1GLP - chains A and B; structure by X-ray diffraction, 1.90 A resolution.

== Chain A (and B) ==
Protein: Glutathione S-transferase yfyf
From: Mus musculus
Notes: EC 2.5.1.18; chain B of this document is another copy of the same molecule, construct and numbering; everything in this record applies to it too
UniProt: P19157 (GSTP1_MOUSE); residue numbers follow UniProt; this construct covers 1-209
Sequence (209 residues; numbered 1 to 209; the number before each row is that of its first residue):
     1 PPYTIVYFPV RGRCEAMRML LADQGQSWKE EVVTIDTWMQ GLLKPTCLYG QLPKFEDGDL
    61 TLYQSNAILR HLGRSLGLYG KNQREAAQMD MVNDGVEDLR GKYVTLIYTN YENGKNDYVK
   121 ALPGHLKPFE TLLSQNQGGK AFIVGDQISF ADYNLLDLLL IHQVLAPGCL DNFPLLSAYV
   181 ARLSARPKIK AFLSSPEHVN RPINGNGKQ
Sequence notes: conflict V10 (Ser in P19157), R11 (Pro in P19157), M89 (Val in P19157), V104 (Gly in P19157), L106 (Met in P19157), T109 (Arg in P19157)
Small-molecule neighbours: glutathione sulfonic acid (GTS): Y7, F8, V10, R13, W38, K44, G50, Q51, L52, P53, Q64, S65

== Chain A / chain B interface ==
Residue-residue contacts - 56 pairs, chain A then chain B:
  L48(A) - M91(B)  hydrophobic
  L48(A) - P128(B)
  L48(A) - L132(B)  hydrophobic
  Y49(A) - M91(B)  hydrogen bond (side chain-backbone)
  Y49(A) - V92(B)
  Y49(A) - G95(B)
  Y49(A) - P128(B)  hydrophobic
  Y49(A) - F129(B)
  D59(A) - R84(B)  salt bridge
  L60(A) - R84(B)
  L62(A) - A87(B)  hydrophobic
  Y63(A) - M91(B)
  Q64(A) - M91(B)
  Q64(A) - D94(B)
  Q64(A) - G95(B)
  Q64(A) - D98(B)  hydrogen bond
  N66(A) - D94(B)
  A67(A) - D90(B)
  A67(A) - M91(B)
  A67(A) - D94(B)  hydrogen bond (backbone-side chain)
  R70(A) - R70(B)
  R70(A) - D90(B)
  H71(A) - A87(B)
  R74(A) - Y79(B)  hydrogen bond
  R74(A) - Q83(B)
  R74(A) - A86(B)
  R74(A) - A87(B)
  R74(A) - D90(B)  salt bridge
  S75(A) - Q83(B)
  Y79(A) - R74(B)
  Q83(A) - R74(B)
  Q83(A) - S75(B)
  R84(A) - D59(B)  salt bridge
  A86(A) - R74(B)
  A87(A) - L62(B)  hydrophobic
  A87(A) - H71(B)
  A87(A) - R74(B)
  D90(A) - A67(B)
  D90(A) - R70(B)
  D90(A) - R74(B)  salt bridge
  M91(A) - L48(B)  hydrophobic
  M91(A) - Y49(B)  hydrogen bond (backbone-side chain)
  M91(A) - Y63(B)
  M91(A) - Q64(B)
  M91(A) - A67(B)
  V92(A) - Y49(B)
  D94(A) - Q64(B)
  D94(A) - N66(B)
  D94(A) - A67(B)  hydrogen bond (side chain-backbone)
  G95(A) - Y49(B)
  G95(A) - Q64(B)
  D98(A) - Q64(B)  hydrogen bond
  P128(A) - L48(B)
  P128(A) - Y49(B)  hydrophobic
  F129(A) - Y49(B)
  L132(A) - L48(B)  hydrophobic
Other interface residues (no listed pair), chain A (28 interface residues in all): Q88
Other interface residues (no listed pair), chain B (28 interface residues in all): L60, Q88

== Overview ==
Chain A and chain B each contribute 28 residues to their interface; the contacts include 7 hydrogen bonds and
4 salt bridges. Polar pairs include D59(A)-R84(B), R74(A)-D90(B) and Y49(A)-M91(B). Bound to chain A:
glutathione sulfonic acid.
Both chains are Glutathione S-transferase yfyf (Mus musculus). Entry 1GLP (1.8 angstroms molecular structure
of mouse liver class pi glutathione S-transferase complexed with S-(p-nitrobenzyl)glutathione and other ...)
was determined by X-ray diffraction together with 2GLR and 1GLQ from the same study.
